2Y4I - chains B and C; structure by X-ray diffraction, 3.46 A resolution.

== Chain B ==
Molecule: Kinase suppressor of ras 2
From: Homo sapiens
Notes: fragment: kinase domain, residues 634-950
UniProt: Q6VAB6 (KSR2_HUMAN); residues 634-950 here = UniProt positions 634-950
Sequence (319 residues; numbered 632 to 950; the number before each row is that of its first residue):
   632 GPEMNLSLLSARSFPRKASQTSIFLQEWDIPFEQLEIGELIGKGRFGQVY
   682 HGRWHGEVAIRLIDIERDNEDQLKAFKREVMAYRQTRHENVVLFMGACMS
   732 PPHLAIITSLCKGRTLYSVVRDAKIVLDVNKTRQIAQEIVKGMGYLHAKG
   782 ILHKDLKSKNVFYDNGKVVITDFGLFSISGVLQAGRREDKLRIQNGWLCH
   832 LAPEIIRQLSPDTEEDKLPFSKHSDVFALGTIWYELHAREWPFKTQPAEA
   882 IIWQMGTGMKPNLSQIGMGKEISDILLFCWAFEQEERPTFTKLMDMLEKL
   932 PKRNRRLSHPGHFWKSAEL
Disordered / not traced: 632-652, 796-797, 809-818, 844-845, 932-950
Sequence notes: expression tag (632-633)
Bound ions: Mg2+: Asn791, Asp803 (together with ATP)
Residues lining bound ligands: ATP (adenosine-5'-triphosphate): Ile672, Gly673, Lys674, Gly675, Arg676, Phe677, Val680, Ala690, Arg692, Val723, Thr739, Ser740, Leu741, Cys742, Lys788, Lys790, Asn791, Phe793, Thr802, Asp803, Gln825, Asn826
UniProt features mapped onto this chain:
  - active site: Asp786 (Proton donor/acceptor)
  - binding site (ATP): Ile672 to Val680, Lys788, Asp803
  - natural variant: Arg676 (R676S: In a lung adenocarcinoma sample)
  - mutagenesis: Arg718 (R718H: Impairs formation of heterotetramers with MAP2K1, but not the formation of heterodimers), Asp786 (D786A: Loss of kinase activity), Ala879 (A879L: Impairs MAP2K1 binding)
What the authors report for this chain:
  - self-association interface (contacts with another copy of this molecule): Arg718
  - mutagenesis - R718H: decreased catalytic activity on BRAF(K483S)
  - mutagenesis - C910Y: decreased stability (proposed by the authors, not directly observed)
  - Mg2+ coordination: Asn791
  - catalytic residues: Asp786
  - binding site for ATP: Gly675, Ala690 (proposed by the authors, not directly observed)
  - disease-associated variants - R823H (citing earlier work)
  - mutagenesis - T739G: increased catalytic activity on ATPcS

== Chain C ==
Molecule: Dual specificity mitogen-activated protein kinase kinase 1
From: Oryctolagus cuniculus
Notes: EC 2.7.12.2
UniProt: P29678 (MP2K1_RABIT); numbering as in UniProt (aligned over 1-393)
Sequence (395 residues; row label = number of the first residue in the row; numbers below 1 keep their minus sign (Gly-1 is residue -1)):
    -1 GPMPKKKPTPIQLNPAPDGSAVNGTSSAETNLEALQKKLLELELDEQQRK
    49 RLEAFLTQKQKVGELKDDDFEKISELGAGNGGVVFKVSHKPSGLVMARKL
    99 IHLEIKPAIRNQIIRELQVLHECNSPYIVGFYGAFYSDGEISICMEHMDG
   149 GSLDQVLKKAGRIPEQILGKVSIAVIKGLTYLREKHKIMHRDVKPSNILV
   199 NSRGEIKLCDFGVSGQLIDSMANSFVGTRSYMSPERLQGTHYSVQSDIWS
   249 MGLSLVEMAVGRYPIPPPDAKELELMFGCQVEGDAAETPPRPRTPGRPLS
   299 SYGMDSRPPMAIFELLDYIVNEPPPKLPSAVFSLEFQDFVNKCLIKNPAE
   349 RADLKQLMVHAFIKRSDAEEVDFAGWLCSTIGLNQPSTPTHAAGV
Disordered / not traced: -1 to 36, 78-80, 278-306, 382-393
Sequence notes: expression tag (-1 to 0); conflict Leu38 (Glu in P29678)
Bound ions: Mg2+: Ser194, Asn195, Asp208 (together with ATP)
Residues lining bound ligands: ATP (adenosine-5'-triphosphate): Leu74, Gly75, Ala76, Gly77, Val81, Val82, Ala95, Lys97, Val127, Met143, Glu144, His145, Met146, Gly149, Ser150, Gln153, Asp190, Lys192, Ser194, Asn195, Leu197, Asp208
UniProt features mapped onto this chain:
  - region: Glu270 to Pro307 (RAF1-binding)
  - active site: Asp190 (Proton acceptor)
  - binding site (ATP): Leu74 to Val82, Lys97
  - site: Pro8, Ile9 (Cleavage)
  - modified residue: Ser218 (Phosphoserine), Ser222 (Phosphoserine), Thr286 (Phosphothreonine), Thr292 (Phosphothreonine), Ser298 (Phosphoserine)
What the authors report for this chain:
  - post-translational modification sites: Ser218, Ser222 (citing earlier work)
  - post-translational modification sites: Ser18, Thr23, Ser24, Ser72

== How chain B and chain C interact ==
Contacting residue pairs - 36 pairs, chain B then chain C:
  Lys821(B) with Gly225(C), hydrogen bond (backbone-backbone)
  Leu822(B) with Phe223(C); Val224(C), hydrogen bond (backbone-backbone); Gly225(C); Ile310(C), hydrophobic
  Ile824(B) with Asn221(C); Ser222(C), hydrogen bond (backbone-backbone); Val224(C), hydrophobic
  Gln825(B) with Asn221(C)
  Asn826(B) with Asn221(C)
  Arg838(B) with Phe311(C)
  Gln839(B) with Ala309(C); Ile310(C), hydrogen bond (backbone-backbone)
  Ser841(B) with Gly225(C); Thr226(C)
  Gln877(B) with Gly237(C)
  Pro878(B) with Met230(C), hydrophobic; Arg234(C)
  Ala879(B) with Val224(C), hydrophobic
  Glu880(B) with Ser228(C); Met230(C); Leu235(C); Leu314(C)
  Ile883(B) with Ile310(C), hydrophobic; Phe311(C); Leu314(C), hydrophobic
  Trp884(B) with Leu235(C); Gln236(C); Phe311(C); Leu314(C); Asp315(C), hydrogen bond; Val318(C), hydrophobic
  Gln885(B) with Leu235(C); Gln236(C)
  Gly887(B) with Phe311(C)
  Thr888(B) with Phe311(C)
Interface residues without a listed pair, chain B (21 interface residues in all): Arg823, Ile837, Leu840, Ala881
Interface residues without a listed pair, chain C (20 interface residues in all): Met308, Asn319
From the paper, about this interface:
  - interface residues, chain B: Arg823(B)
  - hot spots on chain B (mutagenesis) - A879L: decreased binding to Dual specificity mitogen-activated protein kinase kinase 1 (chain C)
  - interface residues, chain C: Ala309(C), Ile310(C)

== Summary ==
The interface between chain B and chain C involves 21 residues on one side and 20 on the other; the contacts
include 5 hydrogen bonds. Among the polar pairs are Trp884(B)-Asp315(C), Lys821(B)-Gly225(C) and
Leu822(B)-Val224(C). From the paper: the catalytic residue Asp786(B); R718H of chain B reduces catalytic
activity on BRAF(K483S); 4 substitutions were tested in all.
Chain B is Kinase suppressor of ras 2 (Homo sapiens) and chain C is Dual specificity mitogen-activated protein
kinase kinase 1 (Oryctolagus cuniculus); the structure, KSR2-MEK1 heterodimer, was determined by X-ray
diffraction.
